Entry 8T7I (X-ray diffraction, 2.60 A resolution); this record covers chains A and B.

[Chain A]
Protein: S1CE variant of Fab F1 heavy chain
Source organism: Homo sapiens
Notes: engineered mutation(s): SSASTK replaced by FNQIK; antibody fragment or engineered binder
Amino-acid sequence (236 residues; row label = number of the first residue in the row; note: 9 numbers in that range are skipped by the numbering (no residue carries them; nothing is unmodelled there)):
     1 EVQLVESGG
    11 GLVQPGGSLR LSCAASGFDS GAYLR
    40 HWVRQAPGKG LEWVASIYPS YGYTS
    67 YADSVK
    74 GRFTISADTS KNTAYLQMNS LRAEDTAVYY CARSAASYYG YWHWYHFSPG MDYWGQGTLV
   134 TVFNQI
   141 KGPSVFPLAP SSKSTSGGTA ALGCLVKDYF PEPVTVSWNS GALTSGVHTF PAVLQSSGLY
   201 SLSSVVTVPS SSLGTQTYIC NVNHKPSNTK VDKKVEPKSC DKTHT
Not modelled in the structure: 240-245
Cystine bridges: C23-C104, C164-C220
Metal / ion sites: Na+ site 1 near S152 (its only coordinating residue here); Na+ site 2 near T175 (its only coordinating residue here)

[Chain B]
Protein: S1CE variant of Fab F1 light chain
Source organism: Homo sapiens
Notes: engineered mutation(s): spHAGLSSP replaced by QGTTS; Q165S, K167Y; antibody fragment or engineered binder
Amino-acid sequence (214 residues; each row starts with the number of its first residue; note: 18 numbers in that range are skipped by the numbering (no residue carries them; nothing is unmodelled there)):
     1 DIQMTQSPSS LSASVGDRVT ITCRASQSVS SA
    39 VAWYQQKPGK APKLLIYS
    65 ASDLYSGVPS RFSGSR
    83 SGTDFTLTIS SLQPEDFATY YCQQYVSGGW LITFGQGTKV EIKRTVAAPS VFIFPPSDSQ
   143 LKSGTASVVC LLNNFYPREA KVSWYVDNAL QSGNSQESVT EQDSKDSTYS LSSTLTLSKA
   203 DYEKHKVYAC EVTQGTTS
   223 VTKSFNRGEC
Not modelled in the structure: 1-3, 25-30, 65-73, 232
Cystine bridges: C23-C104, C152-C212

[Chain A / chain B interface]
Residue-residue contacts - 74 pairs, chain A then chain B:
  H40(A) with I114(B)
  V42(A) with F116(B), hydrophobic
  Q44(A) with Q44(B), hydrogen bond; Y103(B), hydrogen bond
  K48(A) with Y103(B)
  G49(A) with Y103(B)
  L50(A) with P50(B), hydrophobic; Y103(B); F116(B)
  W52(A) with W112(B); L113(B), hydrophobic; I114(B); F116(B)
  S55(A) with I114(B)
  S64(A) with G111(B); W112(B), hydrogen bond (side chain-backbone)
  Y103(A) with Q44(B), hydrogen bond; K48(B); A49(B), hydrophobic
  S107(A) with Y107(B)
  Y114(A) with W112(B)
  Y118(A) with Y107(B); V108(B); S109(B); W112(B), hydrophobic; L113(B)
  H119(A) with S31(B), hydrogen bond (side chain-backbone); A32(B), hydrogen bond (side chain-backbone); Y107(B); S109(B), hydrogen bond (backbone-side chain)
  F120(A) with S31(B)
  S121(A) with Y107(B)
  P122(A) with Y107(B), hydrogen bond (backbone-side chain)
  G123(A) with Y42(B); L52(B); Y107(B)
  M124(A) with Y42(B), hydrogen bond (backbone-side chain); L52(B); Q105(B); Y107(B); I114(B), hydrophobic
  D125(A) with L52(B)
  W127(A) with P50(B)
  G128(A) with A49(B)
  F146(A) with S139(B); Q142(B)
  P147(A) with S139(B)
  L148(A) with F136(B); V151(B), hydrophobic
  A149(A) with F136(B)
  S151(A) with F134(B)
  A161(A) with F134(B), hydrophobic; F136(B)
  L162(A) with F136(B), hydrophobic
  L165(A) with S149(B)
  K167(A) with Q142(B); S149(B)
  H188(A) with N155(B), hydrogen bond; N156(B), hydrogen bond; S192(B), hydrogen bond
  F190(A) with L153(B), hydrophobic; S180(B); T182(B); S192(B); L193(B); S194(B)
  P191(A) with S180(B), hydrogen bond (backbone-side chain); V181(B)
  V193(A) with Q178(B); E179(B)
  L194(A) with Q178(B), hydrogen bond (backbone-side chain)
  Q195(A) with Q178(B)
  V205(A) with L153(B), hydrophobic
  T207(A) with N155(B)
Interface residues without a listed pair, chain A (47 interface residues in all): E51, Y67, W115, Q129, T159, A160, T189, S203
Interface residues without a listed pair, chain B (39 interface residues in all): Y55, Q106, S141, T147

[In short]
47 residues of chain A and 39 residues of chain B are in contact; the contacts include 14 hydrogen bonds.
Among the polar pairs are Q44(A)-Q44(B), Q44(A)-Y103(B) and S64(A)-W112(B).
Chain A is S1CE variant of Fab F1 heavy chain and chain B is S1CE variant of Fab F1 light chain, both from
Homo sapiens; the structure, Structure of the S1CE variant of Fab F1 (FabS1CE-F1), was determined by X-ray
diffraction together with 8T58, 8T6I, 8T7F, 8T7G, 8T8I, 8T9Y and 3 further entries from the same study.
